2C99 - chain A; structure by X-ray diffraction, 1.90 A resolution.

# Chain A
Protein: Psp operon transcriptional activator
Organism: Escherichia coli
Notes: fragment: aaa domain, residues 1-265
Reference sequence: P37344 (PSPF_ECOLI); numbering as in UniProt (aligned over 1-265)
Amino-acid sequence (265 residues; numbered 1 to 265; the number before each row is that of its first residue):
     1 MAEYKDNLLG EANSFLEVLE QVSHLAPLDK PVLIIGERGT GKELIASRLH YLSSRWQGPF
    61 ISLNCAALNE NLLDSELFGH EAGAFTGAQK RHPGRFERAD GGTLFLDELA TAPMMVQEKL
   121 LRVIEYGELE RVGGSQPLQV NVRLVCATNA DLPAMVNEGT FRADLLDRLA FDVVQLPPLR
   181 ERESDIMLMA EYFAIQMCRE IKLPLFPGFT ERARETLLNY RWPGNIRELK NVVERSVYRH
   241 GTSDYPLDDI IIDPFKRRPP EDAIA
Unresolved in the structure: 1-7, 83-89, 259-265
Ligand contacts: AMP-PNP (ANP; phosphoaminophosphonic acid-adenylate ester): L8, L9, F15, E37, R38, G39, T40, G41, K42, E43, L44, D107, R182, I226, R227
Swiss-Prot annotation at these positions:
  - binding site (ATP): G36 to E43, A99 to E108

# Summary
Ligands of chain A: AMP-PNP. Curated annotation (UniProt) lists 18 ATP-binding residues.
Chain A is Psp operon transcriptional activator (Escherichia coli); the structure, Structural basis of the
nucleotide driven conformational changes in the AAA domain of transcription activator PspF, was determined by
X-ray diffraction, deposited together with 2C96, 2C98 and 2C9C.
